PDB entry 9DXC | electron microscopy, 3.10 A resolution | chains A and B of the 4 polymer chains in the assembly

# Chain A
Protein: Tubulin alpha-1B chain
Organism: Sus scrofa
Reference sequence: Q2XVP4 (TBA1B_PIG); residue numbers follow UniProt; this construct covers 1-451
Chain sequence (451 residues; row label = number of the first residue in the row):
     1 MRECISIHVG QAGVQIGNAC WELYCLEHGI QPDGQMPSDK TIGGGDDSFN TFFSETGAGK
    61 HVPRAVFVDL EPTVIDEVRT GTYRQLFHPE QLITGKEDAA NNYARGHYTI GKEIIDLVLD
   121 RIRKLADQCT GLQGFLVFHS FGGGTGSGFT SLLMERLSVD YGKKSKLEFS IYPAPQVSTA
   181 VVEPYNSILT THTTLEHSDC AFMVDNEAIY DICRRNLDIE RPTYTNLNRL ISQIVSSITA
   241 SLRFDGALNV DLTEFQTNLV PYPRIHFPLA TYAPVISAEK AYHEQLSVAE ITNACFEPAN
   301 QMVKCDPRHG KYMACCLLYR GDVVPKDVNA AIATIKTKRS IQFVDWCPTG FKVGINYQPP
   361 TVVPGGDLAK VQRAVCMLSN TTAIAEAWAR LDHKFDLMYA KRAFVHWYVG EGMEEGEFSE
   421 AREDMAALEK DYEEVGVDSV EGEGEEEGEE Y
Unresolved in the structure: 38-46, 438-451
Ion coordination: Mg2+: E71 (together with GTP)
Ligand contacts: GTP (guanosine-5'-triphosphate): G10, Q11, A12, Q15, D69, E71, A99, A100, N101, S140, G142, G143, G144, T145, G146, I171, T179, E183, N206, Y224, L227, N228, I231
Curated features (UniProtKB/Swiss-Prot):
  - motif: M1 to C4 (MREC motif)
  - active site: E254
  - binding site (GTP): G10, Q11, A12, Q15, E71, A99, S140, G143, G144, T145, G146, T179, E183, N206, Y224, N228, L252
  - binding site (Mg(2+)): E71
  - site: Y451 (Involved in polymerization)
  - modified residue: K40 (N6,N6,N6-trimethyllysine), S48 (Phosphoserine), S232 (Phosphoserine), Y282 (3'-nitrotyrosine), R339 (Omega-N-methylarginine), S439 (Phosphoserine), E443 (5-glutamyl polyglutamate), E445 (5-glutamyl polyglutamate), Y451 (3'-nitrotyrosine)
  - cross-link (Glycyl lysine isopeptide (Lys-Gly)): K326 (interchain with G-Cter in ubiquitin), K370 (interchain with G-Cter in ubiquitin)

# Chain B
Protein: Tubulin beta chain
Organism: Sus scrofa
Reference sequence: P02554 (TBB_PIG); numbering as in UniProt (aligned over 1-445)
Chain sequence (445 residues; each row starts with the number of its first residue):
     1 MREIVHIQAG QCGNQIGAKF WEVISDEHGI DPTGSYHGDS DLQLERINVY YNEAAGNKYV
    61 PRAILVDLEP GTMDSVRSGP FGQIFRPDNF VFGQSGAGNN WAKGHYTEGA ELVDSVLDVV
   121 RKESESCDCL QGFQLTHSLG GGTGSGMGTL LISKIREEYP DRIMNTFSVV PSPKVSDTVV
   181 EPYNATLSVH QLVENTDETY CIDNEALYDI CFRTLKLTTP TYGDLNHLVS ATMSGVTTCL
   241 RFPGQLNADL RKLAVNMVPF PRLHFFMPGF APLTSRGSQQ YRALTVPELT QQMFDAKNMM
   301 AACDPRHGRY LTVAAVFRGR MSMKEVDEQM LNVQNKNSSY FVEWIPNNVK TAVCDIPPRG
   361 LKMSATFIGN STAIQELFKR ISEQFTAMFR RKAFLHWYTG EGMDEMEFTE AESNMNDLVS
   421 EYQQYQDATA DEQGEFEEEG EEDEA
Unresolved in the structure: 427-445
Ligand contacts: GDP (guanosine-5'-diphosphate): G10, Q11, C12, Q15, I16, N99, S138, G140, G141, G142, T143, G144, V169, D177, E181, N204, Y222, L225, N226
Curated features (UniProtKB/Swiss-Prot):
  - motif: M1 to I4 (MREI motif)
  - binding site (GTP): Q11, E69, S138, G142, T143, G144, N204, N226
  - binding site (Mg(2+)): E69
  - modified residue: S40 (Phosphoserine), K58 (N6-acetyllysine), S172 (Phosphoserine), T285 (Phosphothreonine), T290 (Phosphothreonine), R318 (Omega-N-methylarginine), E438 (5-glutamyl polyglutamate)
  - cross-link (Glycyl lysine isopeptide (Lys-Gly)): K58 (interchain with G-Cter in ubiquitin), K324 (interchain with G-Cter in ubiquitin)
  - natural variant: H37 (H37V: In 2nd form), N48 (N48S: In 2nd form), A55 to N57 (sequence variant, change not given here; In 2nd form), S275 (S275A: In 2nd form)

# How chain A and chain B interact
Residue-residue contacts (65):
  Q11(A) - G244(B)
  Q11(A) - Q245(B)  hydrogen bond (side chain-backbone)
  Q11(A) - N247(B)  hydrogen bond
  E71(A) - R2(B)  salt bridge
  P72(A) - R2(B)
  T73(A) - R46(B)
  V74(A) - N247(B)
  D76(A) - R46(B)  salt bridge
  E77(A) - P243(B)
  E77(A) - G244(B)
  K96(A) - M1(B)
  K96(A) - R2(B)
  K96(A) - D128(B)
  K96(A) - C129(B)
  E97(A) - Q131(B)  hydrogen bond
  D98(A) - D249(B)
  A100(A) - R251(B)
  A100(A) - K252(B)
  A100(A) - V255(B)
  N101(A) - K252(B)
  N101(A) - N256(B)
  N101(A) - K350(B)
  R105(A) - R251(B)
  Q176(A) - L331(B)
  V177(A) - D327(B)
  V177(A) - L331(B)  hydrophobic
  S178(A) - N347(B)  hydrogen bond (backbone-side chain)
  T179(A) - L246(B)
  T179(A) - N347(B)
  T179(A) - V349(B)
  T179(A) - K350(B)
  T179(A) - T351(B)
  A180(A) - N256(B)
  A180(A) - N347(B)  hydrogen bond (backbone-side chain)
  A180(A) - K350(B)
  V181(A) - N256(B)  hydrogen bond (backbone-side chain)
  V181(A) - I345(B)  hydrophobic
  V181(A) - N347(B)
  Y210(A) - M323(B)
  Y210(A) - K324(B)
  R221(A) - S322(B)
  R221(A) - E325(B)  salt bridge
  P222(A) - S322(B)
  P222(A) - M323(B)
  P222(A) - K324(B)
  T223(A) - Q245(B)  hydrogen bond
  Y224(A) - L246(B)  hydrophobic
  Y224(A) - M323(B)
  K394(A) - P346(B)
  L397(A) - W344(B)
  M398(A) - W344(B)
  K401(A) - F260(B)
  K401(A) - W344(B)
  R402(A) - F260(B)
  A403(A) - W344(B)  hydrophobic
  F404(A) - V255(B)
  F404(A) - N256(B)
  F404(A) - V258(B)
  F404(A) - P259(B)  hydrogen bond (backbone-backbone)
  H406(A) - P259(B)  hydrogen bond (side chain-backbone)
  H406(A) - F260(B)
  H406(A) - P261(B)
  W407(A) - A254(B)
  W407(A) - V255(B)  hydrophobic
  W407(A) - V258(B)  hydrogen bond (side chain-backbone)
Other interface residues (no listed pair), chain A (37 interface residues in all): Q15, T80, V182, E183
Other interface residues (no listed pair), chain B (40 interface residues in all): E45, L130, R162, T312, M321, N348

# In short
Chain A and chain B form an interface of 37 and 40 residues respectively; the contacts include 10 hydrogen
bonds and 3 salt bridges. Polar pairs include E71(A)-R2(B), D76(A)-R46(B) and R221(A)-E325(B). Bound to chain
A: GTP. Chain B binds GDP.
Chain A is Tubulin alpha-1B chain and chain B is Tubulin beta chain, both from Sus scrofa; the structure,
Model of tubulin dimers used for determining the dimer rise in a taxol-stabilized microtubule-HURP complex,
was determined by electron microscopy, deposited together with 9DHZ, 9DI0 and 9DXE.
